4DEE - chain A; structure by X-ray diffraction, 2.30 A resolution.

Chain A:
Molecule: Aurora kinase A
From: Homo sapiens
Notes: EC 2.7.11.1
Reference sequence: O14965 (AURKA_HUMAN); residues 123-401 here = UniProt positions 123-401
Chain sequence (279 residues; numbered 123 to 401; the number before each row is that of its first residue):
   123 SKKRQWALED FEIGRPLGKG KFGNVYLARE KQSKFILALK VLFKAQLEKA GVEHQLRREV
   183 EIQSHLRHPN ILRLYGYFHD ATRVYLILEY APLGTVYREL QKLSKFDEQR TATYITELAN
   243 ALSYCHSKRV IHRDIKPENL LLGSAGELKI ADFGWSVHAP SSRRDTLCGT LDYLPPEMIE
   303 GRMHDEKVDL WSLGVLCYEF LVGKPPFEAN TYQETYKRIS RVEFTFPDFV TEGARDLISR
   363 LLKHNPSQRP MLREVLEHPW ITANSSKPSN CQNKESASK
Disordered / not traced: 123, 395-401
Differences from the reference sequence: engineered mutation Asp287 (Thr in O14965)
Curated features (UniProtKB/Swiss-Prot):
  - region: His280 to Arg286, Thr288 to Leu293 (Activation segment)
  - active site: Asp256 (Proton acceptor)
  - binding site (ATP): Lys143, Lys162, Glu211 to Ala213, Glu260, Asn261, Asp274
  - modified residue: Thr288 (Phosphothreonine), Ser342 (Phosphoserine)
  - cross-link: Lys258 (Glycyl lysine isopeptide (Lys-Gly) (interchain with G-Cter in SUMO2))
  - natural variant: Ser155 (S155R: In a colorectal adenocarcinoma sample), Val174 (V174M: In a metastatic melanoma sample)
  - mutagenesis: Lys162 (K162R: Loss of kinase activity), Phe165 (F165A: Decreases the interaction with phosphatase type 1 isoforms), Gly198 (G198N: Reduces interaction with TPX2. Reduces kinase activity tenfold. Promotes interaction with the AURKB binding partners INCENP and BIRC5 that are normally not bound by AURKA), Arg205 (R205A: Reduces ubiquitination and proteasomal degradation), Asp274 (D274N: Abolishes cilia disassembly and kinase activity), Thr288 (T288A: Reduces cilia disassembly and kinase activity; T288D: Mimics phosphorylation state and increases kinase activity), Cys290 (C290A: Enhances stability; when associated with A-393), Tyr334 (Y334A: Reduces binding to MYCN), Gln335 (Q335A: Reduces binding to MYCN), Phe346 (F346A: Decreases the interaction with phosphatase type 1 isoforms), Cys393 (C393A: Enhances stability; when associated with A-290)
Ion coordination: Mg2+ site 1: Asn261, Asp274 (together with ADP); Mg2+ site 2: Asp274 (together with ADP)
Ligand contacts: ADP (adenosine-5'-diphosphate): Leu139, Gly140, Lys141, Gly142, Lys143, Phe144, Val147, Ala160, Lys162, Leu194, Leu210, Glu211, Tyr212, Ala213, Thr217, Glu260, Asn261, Leu263, Asp274
Reported in the primary citation:
  - binding site for ADP: Lys162, Asp274

Summary:
Ligands of chain A: ADP. The Mg2+ site 1 is built by Asn261 and Asp274. From UniProt: active-site residue
Asp256, 8 ATP-binding residues and 11 mutagenesis sites. From the paper: a binding site for ADP at Lys162 and
Asp274.
Chain A is Aurora kinase A (Homo sapiens); the structure, Aurora A in complex with ADP, was determined by
X-ray diffraction together with 4DEA, 4DEB, 4DED and 3UP7 from the same study.
